8ICI - chains T and A of the 3 polymer chains in the assembly; structure by X-ray diffraction, 2.80 A resolution.

[Chain T]
Molecule: 8-nt DNA strand
Sequence (8 nucleotides; numbered 1 to 8; the number before each row is that of its first residue):
     1 CATTAGAA

[Chain A]
Molecule: Protein (DNA polymerase beta (e.c.2.7.7.7))
Source organism: Homo sapiens
Reference sequence: P06746 (DPOB_HUMAN); residues 2-335 here correspond to UniProt positions 1-334 (UniProt number = residue number - 1)
Sequence (335 residues; numbered 1 to 335; the number before each row is that of its first residue):
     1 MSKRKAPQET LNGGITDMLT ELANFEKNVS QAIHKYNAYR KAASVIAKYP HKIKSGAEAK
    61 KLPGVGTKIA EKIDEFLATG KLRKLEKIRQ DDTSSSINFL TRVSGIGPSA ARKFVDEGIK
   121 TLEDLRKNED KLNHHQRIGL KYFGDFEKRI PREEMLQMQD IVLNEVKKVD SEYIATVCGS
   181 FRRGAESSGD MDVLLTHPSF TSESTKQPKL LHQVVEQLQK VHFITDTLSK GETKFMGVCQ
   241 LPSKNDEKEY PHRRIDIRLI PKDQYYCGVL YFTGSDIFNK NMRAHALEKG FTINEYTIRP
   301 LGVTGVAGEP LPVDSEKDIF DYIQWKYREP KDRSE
Unresolved in the structure: 1-8
Metal / ion sites: Na+ site 1: Lys60, Leu62; Na+ site 2: Thr101, Val103, Ile106 (shared with 1 residue of chain P); Mg2+: Ser104 (shared with 1 residue of chain P)
UniProt features mapped onto this chain:
  - binding site (K(+)): Lys61
  - binding site (Na(+)): Lys61

[Chain T / chain A interface]
Residue-residue contacts (12; chain T residue first):
  DA2(T) with Tyr296(A), sugar contact
  DT3(T) with Thr233(A), phosphate contact; Lys234(A), phosphate contact
  DT4(T) with Ser229(A), phosphate contact; Gly231(A), phosphate contact; Glu232(A), hydrogen bond to the phosphate; Thr233(A), hydrogen bond to the phosphate; Lys234(A), hydrogen bond to the phosphate
  DA5(T) with Ser229(A), sugar contact; Lys230(A), hydrogen bond to the phosphate
  DG6(T) with Asn133(A), phosphate contact; His134(A), phosphate contact
Interface residues without a listed pair, chain A (10 interface residues in all): Leu228

[Overview]
5 residues of chain T and 10 residues of chain A are in contact, with 4 hydrogen bonds. Among the polar pairs
are DT4(T)-Glu232(A), DT4(T)-Thr233(A) and DT4(T)-Lys234(A). From UniProt: K+-binding residue Lys61(A) and
Na+-binding residue Lys61(A) on chain A.
Chain T is an 8-nt DNA strand and chain A is Protein (DNA polymerase beta (e.c.2.7.7.7)) (Homo sapiens); the
structure, DNA polymerase beta (pol B) (e.c.2.7.7.7) complexed with seven base pairs of DNA; soaked in the
..., was determined by X-ray diffraction together with 1ZQA, 1ZQB, 1ZQC, 1ZQD, 1ZQE, 1ZQG and 28 further
entries from the same study.
